1VP6 - chains A and C; structure by X-ray diffraction, 1.70 A resolution.

[Chain A (and C)]
Protein: Cyclic-nucleotide binding domain of mesorhizobium loti CNG potassium channel
Source organism: Mesorhizobium loti
Notes: chain C of this document is another copy of the same molecule, construct and numbering; everything in this record applies to it too
Reference sequence: Q98GN8 (Q98GN8_RHILO); residue numbers follow UniProt; this construct covers 218-355
Amino-acid sequence (138 residues; row label = number of the first residue in the row):
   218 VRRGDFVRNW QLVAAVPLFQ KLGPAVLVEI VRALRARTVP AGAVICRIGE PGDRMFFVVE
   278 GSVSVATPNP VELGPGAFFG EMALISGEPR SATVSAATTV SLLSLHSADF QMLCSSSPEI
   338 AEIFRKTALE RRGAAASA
Disordered / not traced: 351-355
Ligand contacts: adenosine-3',5'-cyclic-monophosphate (CMP): Cys263, Val282, Thr284, Val288, Leu290, Phe295, Phe296, Gly297, Glu298, Met299, Ala300, Pro306, Arg307, Ser308, Ala309, Val311, Arg348
UniProt features mapped onto this chain:
  - binding site (3',5'-cyclic AMP): Gly297, Glu298, Arg307, Ser308, Arg348
Reported in the primary citation:
  - binding site for adenosine-3',5'-cyclic-monophosphate: Glu298 to Arg307
  - self-association interface (contacts with another copy of this molecule): Arg220, Phe223, Val224, Trp227, Leu244, Val245
  - contacts within the chain: Leu301-Phe327
  - mutagenesis - R348A: decreased binding to adenosine-3',5'-cyclic-monophosphate

[How chain A and chain C interact]
Contacting residue pairs (21; chain A residue first):
  Arg220(A) - Gln237(C)  hydrogen bond (side chain-backbone)
  Arg220(A) - Leu239(C)
  Phe223(A) - Trp227(C)  hydrophobic
  Phe223(A) - Pro241(C)  hydrophobic
  Phe223(A) - Val245(C)  hydrophobic
  Val224(A) - Leu244(C)  hydrophobic
  Trp227(A) - Phe223(C)  hydrophobic
  Trp227(A) - Trp227(C)
  Gln228(A) - Gln228(C)  hydrogen bond
  Phe236(A) - Arg220(C)  hydrogen bond (backbone-side chain)
  Gln237(A) - Arg220(C)  hydrogen bond (backbone-side chain)
  Leu239(A) - Arg220(C)  hydrogen bond (backbone-side chain)
  Pro241(A) - Val218(C)
  Pro241(A) - Phe223(C)  hydrophobic
  Pro241(A) - Arg249(C)
  Leu244(A) - Arg220(C)
  Leu244(A) - Val224(C)  hydrophobic
  Val245(A) - Phe223(C)  hydrophobic
  Val245(A) - Val245(C)  hydrophobic
  Arg249(A) - Pro241(C)
  Arg249(A) - Ala242(C)
Other interface residues (no listed pair), chain A (14 interface residues in all): Val218, Ala242
Other interface residues (no listed pair), chain C (14 interface residues in all): Gly240

[Summary]
The chain A/chain C interface involves 14 residues from each chain; the contacts include 5 hydrogen bonds.
Among the polar pairs are Arg220(A)-Gln237(C), Gln228(A)-Gln228(C) and Phe236(A)-Arg220(C). Ligands of chain
A: adenosine-3',5'-cyclic-monophosphate. The paper reports a binding site for
adenosine-3',5'-cyclic-monophosphate at Glu298(A); R348A of chain A reduces binding to
adenosine-3',5'-cyclic-monophosphate.
Both chains are Cyclic-nucleotide binding domain of mesorhizobium loti CNG potassium channel (Mesorhizobium
loti). Entry 1VP6 (M.loti ion channel cylic nucleotide binding domain) was determined by X-ray diffraction
(same publication as 1U12).
